8S2M - chains A and B; structure by X-ray diffraction, 1.28 A resolution.

[Chain A]
Name: Immunity Protein TriX
Source organism: Xenorhabdus bovienii SS-2004
UniProtKB: D3UXR2 (D3UXR2_XENBS); residue numbers follow UniProt; this construct covers 1-134
Sequence (142 residues; row label = number of the first residue in the row):
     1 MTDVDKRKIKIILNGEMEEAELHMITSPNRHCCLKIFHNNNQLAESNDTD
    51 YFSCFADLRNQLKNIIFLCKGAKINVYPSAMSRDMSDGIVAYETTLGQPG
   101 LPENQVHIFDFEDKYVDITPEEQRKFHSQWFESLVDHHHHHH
Not modelled in the structure: 1-2, 135-142
Sequence notes: expression tag (135-142)

[Chain B]
Name: Complete genome segment 11/17
Source organism: Xenorhabdus bovienii SS-2004
UniProtKB: D3UXR3 (D3UXR3_XENBS); residues 1-139 here correspond to UniProt positions 1380-1518 (UniProt number = residue number + 1379)
Sequence (140 residues; numbered 0 to 139; the number before each row is that of its first residue; numbering starts at 0):
     0 MAGGIGNKGDYIITYRGDTRSFTEIFDKGFETLGPSKDLYKHALDNRAPP
    50 SDFVSTTIDPTKTISFATKYGQKSGYMYTMKTNHGIDVNKALGARSPFAA
   100 EAEIAMPGGVRAEDILGARAVNADGEMWDYTILNPKRYGK
Not modelled in the structure: 0-8, 137-139
Sequence notes: initiating methionine (0)
Reported in the primary citation:
  - catalytic residues: Arg15, Ser54, Glu100, Glu102

[Chain A / chain B interface]
Pairs across the interface (65; chain A residue first):
  Asp5(A) - Lys72(B)  salt bridge
  Arg30(A) - Arg19(B)
  Arg30(A) - Glu30(B)  hydrogen bond (side chain-backbone)
  Arg30(A) - Leu32(B)
  Asp48(A) - Arg46(B)  salt bridge
  Thr49(A) - Leu32(B)
  Ser53(A) - Arg46(B)
  Tyr77(A) - Asp44(B)  hydrogen bond
  Ser79(A) - Phe97(B)
  Ser79(A) - Glu100(B)  hydrogen bond
  Ala80(A) - His41(B)
  Ala80(A) - Asn45(B)  hydrogen bond (backbone-side chain)
  Ala80(A) - Ser54(B)
  Met81(A) - Ser54(B)
  Met81(A) - Thr55(B)
  Met81(A) - Thr56(B)
  Met81(A) - Phe65(B)  hydrophobic
  Met81(A) - Glu100(B)
  Met81(A) - Glu102(B)
  Ser82(A) - Phe65(B)
  Arg83(A) - Asp44(B)  salt bridge
  Arg83(A) - Asn45(B)  hydrogen bond
  Arg83(A) - Arg46(B)
  Asp84(A) - Arg15(B)  salt bridge
  Asp84(A) - Val53(B)
  Asp84(A) - Ser54(B)  hydrogen bond (side chain-backbone)
  Met85(A) - Tyr14(B)
  Met85(A) - Arg15(B)
  Met85(A) - Gly16(B)  hydrogen bond (side chain-backbone)
  Met85(A) - Ser54(B)
  Met85(A) - Thr55(B)
  Met85(A) - Phe65(B)  hydrophobic
  Ser86(A) - Phe65(B)
  Ser86(A) - Lys68(B)
  Ile89(A) - Lys68(B)
  Val90(A) - Ser64(B)
  Val90(A) - Phe65(B)  hydrophobic
  Val90(A) - Lys68(B)
  Val90(A) - Tyr69(B)
  Tyr92(A) - Phe65(B)
  Tyr92(A) - Phe97(B)  hydrophobic
  Tyr92(A) - Glu100(B)  hydrogen bond
  Pro99(A) - Ser95(B)
  Pro99(A) - Pro96(B)
  Gly100(A) - Pro96(B)  hydrogen bond (backbone-backbone)
  Gly100(A) - Phe97(B)
  Pro102(A) - Lys61(B)
  Gln105(A) - Ser64(B)  hydrogen bond
  Gln105(A) - Phe65(B)
  Gln105(A) - Tyr69(B)  hydrogen bond (backbone-side chain)
  His107(A) - Lys68(B)
  His107(A) - Tyr69(B)
  His107(A) - Gln71(B)
  His127(A) - Leu43(B)  hydrogen bond (side chain-backbone)
  Trp130(A) - Pro96(B)
  Trp130(A) - Phe97(B)  hydrophobic
  Phe131(A) - Tyr39(B)
  Phe131(A) - Ala42(B)
  Phe131(A) - Leu43(B)  hydrophobic
  Phe131(A) - Arg94(B)  hydrogen bond (backbone-side chain)
  Phe131(A) - Pro96(B)  hydrophobic
  Glu132(A) - Tyr39(B)  hydrogen bond
  Glu132(A) - Arg94(B)  salt bridge
  Leu134(A) - Arg94(B)
  Leu134(A) - Pro96(B)  hydrophobic
Interface residues without a listed pair, chain A (35 interface residues in all): Asp3, Asp50, Asp87, Thr94, Leu101, Val106, Asp110, Ser128
Interface residues without a listed pair, chain B (36 interface residues in all): Asp17, Thr18, Phe52, Thr62, Ala93, Ala99
Interface features reported in the paper:
  - interface residues, chain A: Ala80(A)
  - hot spots on chain B (mutagenesis) - E100A, E102A: abolished binding to Immunity Protein TriX (chain A)

[In short]
35 residues of chain A face 36 of chain B across their interface; the contacts include 14 hydrogen bonds and 5
salt bridges. Polar pairs include Asp5(A)-Lys72(B), Asp48(A)-Arg46(B) and Arg83(A)-Asp44(B). From the paper:
catalytic residues Arg15(B), Ser54(B) and Glu100(B) among others; E100A and E102A of chain B abolish binding
to Immunity Protein TriX (chain A).
Chain A is Immunity Protein TriX and chain B is Complete genome segment 11/17, both from Xenorhabdus bovienii
SS-2004; the structure, Xenorhabdus bovienii Rhs C-terminal toxin TreX complex with TriX immunity protein, was
determined by X-ray diffraction, deposited together with 8S2N and 9GCO.
